1MX5 - chains A and B of the 3 polymer chains in the assembly; structure by X-ray diffraction, 2.80 A resolution.

== Chain A ==
Name: liver Carboxylesterase I
From: Homo sapiens
Notes: EC 3.1.1.1
UniProtKB: P23141 (EST1_HUMAN); residues 1019-1567 here correspond to UniProt positions 19-567 (UniProt number = residue number - 1000)
Chain sequence (548 residues; numbered 1019 to 1567; 1 number in that range is skipped by the numbering (no residue carries it; nothing is unmodelled there); the number before each row is that of its first residue):
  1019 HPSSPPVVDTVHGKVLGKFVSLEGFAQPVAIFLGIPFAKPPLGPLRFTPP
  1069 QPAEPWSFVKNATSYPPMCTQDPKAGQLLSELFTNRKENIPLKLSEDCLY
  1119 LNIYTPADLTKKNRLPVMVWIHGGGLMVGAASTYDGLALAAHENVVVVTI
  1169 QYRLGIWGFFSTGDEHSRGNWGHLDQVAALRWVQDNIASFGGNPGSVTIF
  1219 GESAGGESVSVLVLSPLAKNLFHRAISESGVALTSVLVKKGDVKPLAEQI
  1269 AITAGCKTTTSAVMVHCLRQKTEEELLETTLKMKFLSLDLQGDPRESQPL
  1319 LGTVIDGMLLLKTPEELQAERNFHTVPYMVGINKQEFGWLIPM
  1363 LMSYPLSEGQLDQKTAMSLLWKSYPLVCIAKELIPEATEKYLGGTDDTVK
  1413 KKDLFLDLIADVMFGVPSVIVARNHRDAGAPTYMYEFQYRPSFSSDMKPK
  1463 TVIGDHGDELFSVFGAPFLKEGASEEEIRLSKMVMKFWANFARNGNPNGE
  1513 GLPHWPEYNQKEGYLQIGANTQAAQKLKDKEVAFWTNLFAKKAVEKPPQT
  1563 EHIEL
Not modelled in the structure: 1019-1020, 1554-1567
Modified / non-standard residues: Asn1079 (glycosylation site)
Disulfides: Cys1087-Cys1116, Cys1274-Cys1285
Small-molecule neighbours:
  - homotropine (HTQ), molecule 1: Ala1093, Leu1097, Phe1101, Gly1142, Gly1143, Val1146, Ser1221, Ala1222, Thr1252, Val1254, Leu1255, Leu1304, Leu1318, Leu1358, Ile1359, Leu1363, Leu1388, Met1425, Phe1426, His1468
  - homotropine (HTQ), molecule 2: Gly1356, Trp1357, Pro1360, Met1361, Tyr1366, Leu1368, Ser1369, Glu1370, Gly1371, Lys1414, Leu1418
  - N-acetylglucosamine (NAG; 2-acetamido-2-deoxy-beta-D-glucopyranose): Leu1034, Asn1079, Thr1081, Ser1082
  - N-acetyl-alpha-neuraminic acid (SIA): Leu1051, Gly1052, Lys1078, Asn1079, Ala1080, Thr1081, Ser1082, Tyr1083, Pro1084, Pro1085, Tyr1118

== Chain B ==
Name: liver Carboxylesterase I
From: Homo sapiens
Notes: EC 3.1.1.1
UniProtKB: P23141 (EST1_HUMAN); residues 2019-2567 here correspond to UniProt positions 19-567 (UniProt number = residue number - 2000)
Chain sequence (548 residues; row label = number of the first residue in the row; note: 1 number in that range is skipped by the numbering (no residue carries it; nothing is unmodelled there)):
  2019 HPSSPPVVDTVHGKVLGKFVSLEGFAQPVAIFLGIPFAKPPLGPLRFTPP
  2069 QPAEPWSFVKNATSYPPMCTQDPKAGQLLSELFTNRKENIPLKLSEDCLY
  2119 LNIYTPADLTKKNRLPVMVWIHGGGLMVGAASTYDGLALAAHENVVVVTI
  2169 QYRLGIWGFFSTGDEHSRGNWGHLDQVAALRWVQDNIASFGGNPGSVTIF
  2219 GESAGGESVSVLVLSPLAKNLFHRAISESGVALTSVLVKKGDVKPLAEQI
  2269 AITAGCKTTTSAVMVHCLRQKTEEELLETTLKMKFLSLDLQGDPRESQPL
  2319 LGTVIDGMLLLKTPEELQAERNFHTVPYMVGINKQEFGWLIPM
  2363 LMSYPLSEGQLDQKTAMSLLWKSYPLVCIAKELIPEATEKYLGGTDDTVK
  2413 KKDLFLDLIADVMFGVPSVIVARNHRDAGAPTYMYEFQYRPSFSSDMKPK
  2463 TVIGDHGDELFSVFGAPFLKEGASEEEIRLSKMVMKFWANFARNGNPNGE
  2513 GLPHWPEYNQKEGYLQIGANTQAAQKLKDKEVAFWTNLFAKKAVEKPPQT
  2563 EHIEL
Not modelled in the structure: 2019-2021, 2554-2567
Modified / non-standard residues: Asn2079 (glycosylation site)
Disulfides: Cys2087-Cys2116, Cys2274-Cys2285
Small-molecule neighbours:
  - homotropine (HTQ), molecule 1: Ala2093, Leu2097, Phe2101, Gly2142, Gly2143, Val2146, Ser2221, Ala2222, Val2254, Leu2255, Leu2304, Leu2318, Leu2358, Ile2359, Leu2363, Leu2388, Met2425, Phe2426, His2468
  - homotropine (HTQ), molecule 2: Gly2356, Trp2357, Pro2360, Leu2368, Ser2369, Glu2370, Gly2371, Lys2414, Asp2415, Leu2418, Pro2461, Val2464
  - N-acetylglucosamine (NAG; 2-acetamido-2-deoxy-beta-D-glucopyranose): Leu2034, Asn2079, Thr2081
  - N-acetyl-alpha-neuraminic acid (SIA), molecule 1: Leu2051, Gly2052, Asn2079, Ala2080, Thr2081, Ser2082, Tyr2083, Pro2084, Pro2085, Tyr2118
  - N-acetyl-alpha-neuraminic acid (SIA), molecule 2: Asp2182, His2184, Lys2262, Thr2278, Ser2279

== Interface between chain A and chain B ==
Contacting residue pairs (25; chain A residue first):
  Pro1058(A) - His2184(B)
  Pro1058(A) - Ala2280(B)  hydrophobic
  Leu1060(A) - Ala2280(B)
  Leu1060(A) - His2284(B)
  Gly1061(A) - His2284(B)
  Pro1073(A) - Glu2183(B)
  Pro1073(A) - Arg2186(B)  hydrogen bond (backbone-side chain)
  Trp1074(A) - Glu2183(B)
  Trp1074(A) - Arg2186(B)
  Ser1075(A) - Arg2186(B)  hydrogen bond
  Ser1075(A) - Asp2324(B)
  Ser1075(A) - Gly2325(B)
  Phe1076(A) - Ile2323(B)
  Phe1076(A) - Asp2324(B)
  Phe1076(A) - Gly2325(B)
  Phe1076(A) - Leu2329(B)
  Lys1078(A) - Glu2183(B)  salt bridge
  Pro1085(A) - Thr2278(B)
  Leu1112(A) - Thr2277(B)
  Ser1113(A) - Thr2277(B)
  Ser1113(A) - Val2281(B)
  Asp1115(A) - Thr2278(B)  hydrogen bond
  Asp1115(A) - Ala2280(B)
  Glu1291(A) - Lys2275(B)  salt bridge
  Glu1292(A) - Lys2275(B)  salt bridge
Also at the interface, not in a pair above, chain A (15 interface residues in all): Glu1072
Also at the interface, not in a pair above, chain B (14 interface residues in all): Leu2328

== In short ==
The interface between chain A and chain B involves 15 residues on one side and 14 on the other, with 3
hydrogen bonds and 3 salt bridges. Polar pairs include Lys1078(A)-Glu2183(B), Glu1291(A)-Lys2275(B) and
Glu1292(A)-Lys2275(B).
Chain A and chain B are both liver Carboxylesterase I (Homo sapiens); the structure, Crystal Structure of
Human Liver Carboxylesterase in complexed with homatropine, a cocaine analogue, was determined by X-ray
diffraction, deposited together with 1MX9.
